6HAJ - chain A; structure by X-ray diffraction, 1.50 A resolution.

Chain A:
Name: Pc24g00380 protein
Source organism: Penicillium rubens Wisconsin 54-1255
UniProt: B6HWK0 (B6HWK0_PENRW); residues 1-55 here correspond to UniProt positions 38-92 (UniProt number = residue number + 37)
Chain sequence (55 residues; each row starts with the number of its first residue):
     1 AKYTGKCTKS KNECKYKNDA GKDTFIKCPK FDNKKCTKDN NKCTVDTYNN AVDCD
Cystine bridges: Cys7-Cys36, Cys14-Cys43, Cys28-Cys54
From the paper describing this entry:
  - binding site for the ligand EVB: Lys9, Lys11, Lys27, Cys28, Pro29, Lys30, Phe31, Thr37, Lys38
  - binding site for polyethylene glycol fragment: Lys9

Overview:
From the paper: a binding site for the ligand EVB at Lys9, Lys11 and Lys27 among others; a binding site for
polyethylene glycol fragment at Lys9.
Chain A is Pc24g00380 protein (Penicillium rubens Wisconsin 54-1255); the structure, Crystal structure of PAF
- p-sulfonatocalix[8]arene complex, was determined by X-ray diffraction, deposited together with 6HA4 and
6HAH.
